1U94 - chain A; structure by X-ray diffraction, 1.90 A resolution.

Chain A:
Name: RecA protein
From: Escherichia coli
UniProtKB: P0A7G6 (RECA_ECOLI); residues 1-352 here = UniProt positions 1-352
Sequence (356 residues; each row starts with the number of its first residue; numbers below 1 keep their minus sign (Gly-3 is residue -3)):
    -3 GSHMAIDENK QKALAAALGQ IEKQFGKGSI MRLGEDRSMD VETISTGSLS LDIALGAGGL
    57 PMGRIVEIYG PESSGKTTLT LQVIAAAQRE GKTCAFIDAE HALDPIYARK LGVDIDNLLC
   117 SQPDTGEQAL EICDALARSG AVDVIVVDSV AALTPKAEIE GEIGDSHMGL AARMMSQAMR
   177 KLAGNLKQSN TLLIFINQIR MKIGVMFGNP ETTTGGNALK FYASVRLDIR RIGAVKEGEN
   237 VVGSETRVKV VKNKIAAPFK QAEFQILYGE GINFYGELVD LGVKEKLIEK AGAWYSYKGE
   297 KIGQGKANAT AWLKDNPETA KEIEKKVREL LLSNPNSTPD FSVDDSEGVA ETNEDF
Not modelled in the structure: -3 to 5, 159-164, 195-208, 332-352
Construct notes: cloning artifact (-3 to 0)
Metal / ion sites: Ca2+ site 1: Asp36, Glu285, Ala287, Trp290; Ca2+ site 2 near Gly136 (its only coordinating residue here)

In short:
The Ca2+ site 1 is built by Asp36, Glu285, Ala287 and Trp290.
Chain A is RecA protein (Escherichia coli); the structure, Crystal Structure of E. Coli RecA in a Compressed
Helical Filament Form 2, was determined by X-ray diffraction, deposited together with 1U98 and 1U99.
